PDB entry 8Y44 | X-ray diffraction, 1.91 A resolution | chains A and B

# Chain A (and B)
Molecule: 3C-like proteinase nsp5
From: Severe acute respiratory syndrome coronavirus 2
Notes: EC 3.4.22.69; chain B of this document is another copy of the same molecule, construct and numbering; everything in this record applies to it too
UniProtKB: P0DTC1 (R1A_SARS2); residues 1-306 here correspond to UniProt positions 3264-3569 (UniProt number = residue number + 3263)
Sequence (306 residues; each row starts with the number of its first residue):
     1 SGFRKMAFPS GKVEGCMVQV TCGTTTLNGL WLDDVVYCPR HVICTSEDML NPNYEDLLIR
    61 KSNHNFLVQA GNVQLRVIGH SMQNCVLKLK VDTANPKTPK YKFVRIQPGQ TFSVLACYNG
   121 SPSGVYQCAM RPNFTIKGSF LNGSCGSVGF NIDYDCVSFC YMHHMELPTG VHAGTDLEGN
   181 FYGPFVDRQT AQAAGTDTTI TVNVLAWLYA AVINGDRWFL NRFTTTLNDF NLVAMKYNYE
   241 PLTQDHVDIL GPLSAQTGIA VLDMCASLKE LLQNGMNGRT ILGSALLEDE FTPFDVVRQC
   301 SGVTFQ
Disordered / not traced: 305-306 (chain B: 303-306)
Ligand contacts: A1D50 (N-[(1S,2R)-2-[(4-bromanyl-2-morpholin-4-ylcarbonyl-6-nitro-phenyl)amino]cyclohexyl]-2-oxidanylidene-1H-quinoline-4-carboxamide): His41, Met49, Phe140, Leu141, Asn142, Gly143, Ser144, Cys145, His163, His164, Met165, Glu166, His172, Val186, Asp187, Arg188, Gln189, Thr190, Gln192

# Interface between chain A and chain B
Residue-residue contacts (81):
  Ser1(A) with Gly138(B); Ser139(B); Phe140(B), hydrogen bond (backbone-backbone); Glu166(B), hydrogen bond (backbone-side chain); Gly170(B); His172(B)
  Gly2(A) with Gly138(B); Ser139(B), hydrogen bond (backbone-side chain)
  Arg4(A) with Lys5(B); Tyr126(B); Gln127(B), hydrogen bond (side chain-backbone); Cys128(B); Lys137(B), hydrogen bond (side chain-backbone); Glu290(B), salt bridge
  Lys5(A) with Tyr126(B)
  Met6(A) with Gly124(B); Val125(B); Tyr126(B), hydrophobic; Ser139(B)
  Ala7(A) with Gly124(B); Val125(B), hydrogen bond (backbone-backbone)
  Phe8(A) with Val125(B)
  Pro9(A) with Ser10(B); Glu14(B); Pro122(B), hydrophobic; Ser123(B); Gly124(B)
  Ser10(A) with Pro9(B); Ser10(B), hydrogen bond (side chain-backbone); Glu14(B), hydrogen bond (backbone-side chain)
  Gly11(A) with Gly11(B); Glu14(B), hydrogen bond (backbone-side chain)
  Glu14(A) with Pro9(B); Ser10(B), hydrogen bond (side chain-backbone); Gly11(B), hydrogen bond (side chain-backbone)
  Pro122(A) with Pro9(B)
  Gly124(A) with Met6(B); Ala7(B); Pro9(B)
  Val125(A) with Met6(B); Ala7(B), hydrogen bond (backbone-backbone); Phe8(B); Val125(B), hydrophobic
  Tyr126(A) with Arg4(B); Lys5(B); Met6(B), hydrophobic
  Gln127(A) with Arg4(B)
  Cys128(A) with Arg4(B)
  Lys137(A) with Arg4(B), hydrogen bond (backbone-side chain)
  Gly138(A) with Ser1(B); Gly2(B)
  Ser139(A) with Ser1(B); Gly2(B), hydrogen bond (side chain-backbone); Arg4(B); Met6(B); Gln299(B), hydrogen bond
  Phe140(A) with Ser1(B), hydrogen bond (backbone-backbone)
  Leu141(A) with Gln299(B); Cys300(B); Ser301(B); Gly302(B)
  Glu166(A) with Ser1(B), hydrogen bond (side chain-backbone)
  His172(A) with Ser1(B), hydrogen bond (side chain-backbone)
  Gly283(A) with Leu286(B)
  Ala285(A) with Ala285(B), hydrophobic; Leu286(B), hydrophobic
  Leu286(A) with Thr280(B); Gly283(B); Ala285(B), hydrophobic
  Glu290(A) with Arg4(B), salt bridge
  Gln299(A) with Ser139(B), hydrogen bond; Leu141(B)
  Cys300(A) with Leu141(B)
  Ser301(A) with Leu141(B)
  Gly302(A) with Tyr118(B); Leu141(B)
  Val303(A) with Ser123(B)
  Thr304(A) with Tyr118(B); Ser121(B); Pro122(B); Ser123(B)
Other interface residues (no listed pair), chain A (42 interface residues in all): Phe3, Leu115, Tyr118, Ser123, Ala129, Gly170, Thr280, Ser284
Other interface residues (no listed pair), chain B (42 interface residues in all): Phe3, Lys12, Leu115, Ala129, Ser284

# In short
The chain A/chain B interface involves 42 residues from each chain; the contacts include 19 hydrogen bonds and
2 salt bridges. Among the polar pairs are Arg4(A)-Glu290(B), Ser1(A)-Glu166(B) and Gly2(A)-Ser139(B). Ligands
of chain A: compound A1D50.
Chain A and chain B are both 3C-like proteinase nsp5 (Severe acute respiratory syndrome coronavirus 2); the
structure, Crystal structure of SARS-CoV-2 3CL protease (3CLpro) in complex with compound 44, was determined
by X-ray diffraction (same publication as 8Y42, 8GTV and 8GTW).
